Entry 3RQD (X-ray diffraction, 2.14 A resolution); this record covers chains A and C.

[Chain A]
Molecule: Histone deacetylase 8
Organism: Homo sapiens
Notes: EC 3.5.1.98
Reference sequence: Q9BY41 (HDAC8_HUMAN); residue numbers follow UniProt; this construct covers 1-377
Chain sequence (389 residues; each row starts with the number of its first residue):
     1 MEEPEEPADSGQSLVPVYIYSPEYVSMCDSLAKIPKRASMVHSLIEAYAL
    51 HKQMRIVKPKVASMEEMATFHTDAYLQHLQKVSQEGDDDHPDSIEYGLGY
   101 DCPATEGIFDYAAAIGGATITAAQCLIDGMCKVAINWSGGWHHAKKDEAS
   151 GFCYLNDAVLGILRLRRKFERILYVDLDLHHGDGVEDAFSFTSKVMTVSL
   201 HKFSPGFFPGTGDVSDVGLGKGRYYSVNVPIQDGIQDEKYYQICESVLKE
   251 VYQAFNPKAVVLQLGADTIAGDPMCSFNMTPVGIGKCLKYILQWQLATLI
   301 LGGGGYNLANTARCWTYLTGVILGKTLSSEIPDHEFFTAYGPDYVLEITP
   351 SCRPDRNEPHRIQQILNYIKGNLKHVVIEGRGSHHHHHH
Not modelled in the structure: 1-13, 85-94, 378-389
Sequence notes: expression tag (378-389)
Ion coordination: K+ site 1: Asp-176, Asp-178, His-180, Ser-199, Leu-200; Zn2+: Asp-178, His-180, Asp-267 (shared with 02G_1(C) of chain C); K+ site 2: Phe-189, Thr-192, Val-195, Tyr-225
Curated features (UniProtKB/Swiss-Prot):
  - active site: His-143 (Proton acceptor)
  - binding site (substrate): Asp-101, Gly-151, Tyr-306
  - binding site (a divalent metal cation): Asp-178, His-180, Asp-267
  - modified residue: Ser-39 (Phosphoserine)
From the paper describing this entry:
  - Zn2+ coordination: Asp-178, His-180, Asp-267
  - conformationally variable residues (loop rearrangement, side-chain flip): Leu-31 to Lys-36, Leu-98 to Phe-109, Tyr-111
  - binding site for Largazole (chain C): Asp-101, Tyr-306

[Chain C]
Molecule: Largazole
Chain sequence (5 residues; numbered 1 to 5; the number before each row is that of its first residue):
     1 XGCCV
Modified residues: 02G ((3S,4E)-3-hydroxy-7-sulfanylhept-4-enoic acid) at position 1; Cys-3 ((2Z)-2-amino-3-sulfanylprop-2-enoic acid; BB9); Cys-4 (2-methyl-l-cysteine; 03Y)
Covalently attached groups: covalent link 02G_1/Val-5
Ion coordination: Zn2+: 02G_1 (shared with Asp-178(A), His-180(A), Asp-267(A) of chain A)

[How chain A and chain C interact]
Residue-residue contacts (17):
  Asp-101(A) / 02G_1(C)
  Asp-101(A) / Gly-2(C)  hydrogen bond (side chain-backbone)
  Asp-101(A) / Cys-3(C)
  Asp-101(A) / Cys-4(C)
  His-142(A) / 02G_1(C)
  His-143(A) / 02G_1(C)
  Gly-151(A) / 02G_1(C)
  Phe-152(A) / 02G_1(C)
  Asp-178(A) / 02G_1(C)
  His-180(A) / 02G_1(C)
  Phe-208(A) / 02G_1(C)
  Phe-208(A) / Gly-2(C)
  Asp-267(A) / 02G_1(C)
  Met-274(A) / 02G_1(C)
  Met-274(A) / Val-5(C)
  Gly-304(A) / 02G_1(C)
  Tyr-306(A) / 02G_1(C)
Also at the interface, not in a pair above, chain A (14 interface residues in all): Lys-33, Tyr-100
Interface features reported in the paper:
  - interface residues, chain A: Asp-101(A), Tyr-306(A)

[Overview]
Chain A and chain C form an interface of 14 and 5 residues respectively; the contacts include 1 hydrogen bond.
The hydrogen-bonded pair is Asp-101(A)/Gly-2(C). The paper reports a binding site for Largazole (chain C) at
Asp-101(A) and Tyr-306(A); interface residues Asp-101(A) and Tyr-306(A).
Here chain A is Histone deacetylase 8 (Homo sapiens) and chain C is Largazole. Entry 3RQD (Ideal Thiolate-Zinc
Coordination Geometry in Depsipeptide Binding to Histone Deacetylase 8) was determined by X-ray diffraction.
